Entry 7DD8 (electron microscopy, 7.50 A resolution (low resolution: residue-level contacts below are approximate; hydrogen-bond / salt-bridge calls are withheld)); this record covers chains A and C of the 5 polymer chains in the assembly.

Chain A:
Protein: The heavy chain of 3C1 fab
Source organism: Mus musculus
Notes: antibody fragment or engineered binder
Sequence (222 residues; row label = number of the first residue in the row):
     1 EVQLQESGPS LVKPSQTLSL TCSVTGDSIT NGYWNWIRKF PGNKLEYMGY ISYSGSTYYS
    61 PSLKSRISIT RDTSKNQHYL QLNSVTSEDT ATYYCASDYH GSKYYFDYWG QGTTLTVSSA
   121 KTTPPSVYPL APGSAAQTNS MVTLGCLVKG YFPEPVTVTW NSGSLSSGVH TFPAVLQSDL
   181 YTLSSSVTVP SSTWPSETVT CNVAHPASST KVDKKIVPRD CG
Unresolved in the structure: 1
Disulfides: Cys-22/Cys-95, Cys-146/Cys-201

Chain C:
Protein: Spike glycoprotein
Source organism: Severe acute respiratory syndrome coronavirus 2
UniProtKB: P0DTC2 (SPIKE_SARS2); residue numbers follow UniProt; this construct covers 1-1208
Sequence (1261 residues; each row starts with the number of its first residue):
     1 MFVFLVLLPL VSSQCVNLTT RTQLPPAYTN SFTRGVYYPD KVFRSSVLHS TQDLFLPFFS
    61 NVTWFHAIHV SGTNGTKRFD NPVLPFNDGV YFASTEKSNI IRGWIFGTTL DSKTQSLLIV
   121 NNATNVVIKV CEFQFCNDPF LGVYYHKNNK SWMESEFRVY SSANNCTFEY VSQPFLMDLE
   181 GKQGNFKNLR EFVFKNIDGY FKIYSKHTPI NLVRDLPQGF SALEPLVDLP IGINITRFQT
   241 LLALHRSYLT PGDSSSGWTA GAAAYYVGYL QPRTFLLKYN ENGTITDAVD CALDPLSETK
   301 CTLKSFTVEK GIYQTSNFRV QPTESIVRFP NITNLCPFGE VFNATRFASV YAWNRKRISN
   361 CVADYSVLYN SASFSTFKCY GVSPTKLNDL CFTNVYADSF VIRGDEVRQI APGQTGKIAD
   421 YNYKLPDDFT GCVIAWNSNN LDSKVGGNYN YLYRLFRKSN LKPFERDIST EIYQAGSTPC
   481 NGVEGFNCYF PLQSYGFQPT NGVGYQPYRV VVLSFELLHA PATVCGPKKS TNLVKNKCVN
   541 FNFNGLTGTG VLTESNKKFL PFQQFGRDIA DTTDAVRDPQ TLEILDITPC SFGGVSVITP
   601 GTNTSNQVAV LYQDVNCTEV PVAIHADQLT PTWRVYSTGS NVFQTRAGCL IGAEHVNNSY
   661 ECDIPIGAGI CASYQTQTNS PGSASSVASQ SIIAYTMSLG AENSVAYSNN SIAIPTNFTI
   721 SVTTEILPVS MTKTSVDCTM YICGDSTECS NLLLQYGSFC TQLNRALTGI AVEQDKNTQE
   781 VFAQVKQIYK TPPIKDFGGF NFSQILPDPS KPSKRSFIED LLFNKVTLAD AGFIKQYGDC
   841 LGDIAARDLI CAQKFNGLTV LPPLLTDEMI AQYTSALLAG TITSGWTFGA GAALQIPFAM
   901 QMAYRFNGIG VTQNVLYENQ KLIANQFNSA IGKIQDSLSS TASALGKLQD VVNQNAQALN
   961 TLVKQLSSNF GAISSVLNDI LSRLDPPEAE VQIDRLITGR LQSLQTYVTQ QLIRAAEIRA
  1021 SANLAATKMS ECVLGQSKRV DFCGKGYHLM SFPQSAPHGV VFLHVTYVPA QEKNFTTAPA
  1081 ICHDGKAHFP REGVFVSNGT HWFVTQRNFY EPQIITTDNT FVSGNCDVVI GIVNNTVYDP
  1141 LQPELDSFKE ELDKYFKNHT SPDVDLGDIS GINASVVNIQ KEIDRLNEVA KNLNESLIDL
  1201 QELGKYEQGS GYIPEAPRDG QAYVRKDGEW VLLSTFLENL YFQGDYKDDD DKHHHHHHHH
  1261 H
Unresolved in the structure: 1-13, 70-76, 248-254, 621-640, 677-688, 812, 828-853, 1148-1261
Disulfides: Cys-131/Cys-166, Cys-291/Cys-301, Cys-336/Cys-361, Cys-379/Cys-432, Cys-391/Cys-525, Cys-480/Cys-488, Cys-538/Cys-590, Cys-617/Cys-649, Cys-662/Cys-671, Cys-738/Cys-760, Cys-743/Cys-749, Cys-1032/Cys-1043, Cys-1082/Cys-1126
Construct notes: engineered mutation Gly-682 (Arg in P0DTC2), Ser-683 (Arg in P0DTC2), Ser-685 (Arg in P0DTC2), Pro-986 (Lys in P0DTC2), Pro-987 (Val in P0DTC2); expression tag (1209-1261)
Swiss-Prot annotation at these positions:
  - region: Asn-280 to Cys-301 (Putative superantigen), Arg-403 to Asp-405 (Integrin-binding motif), Asn-448 to Phe-456 (Immunodominant HLA epitope recognized by the CD8+), Pro-681, Ala-684 (Putative superantigen), Ser-816 to Tyr-837 (Fusion peptide 1), Lys-835 to Phe-855 (Fusion peptide 2), Asp-1163 to Glu-1202 (Heptad repeat 2)
  - site: Arg-815, Ser-816 (Cleavage)
  - glycosylation: Asn-17 (N-linked (GlcNAc...) (complex) asparagine), Asn-61 (N-linked (GlcNAc...) (hybrid) asparagine), Asn-74 (N-linked (GlcNAc...) (complex) asparagine), Asn-122 (N-linked (GlcNAc...) (hybrid) asparagine), Asn-149 (N-linked (GlcNAc...) (complex) asparagine), Asn-165 (N-linked (GlcNAc...) (complex) asparagine), Asn-234 (N-linked (GlcNAc...) (high mannose) asparagine), Asn-282 (N-linked (GlcNAc...) (complex) asparagine), Thr-323 (O-linked (GalNAc) threonine), Ser-325 (O-linked (HexNAc...) serine), Asn-331 (N-linked (GlcNAc...) (complex) asparagine), Asn-343 (N-linked (GlcNAc...) (complex) asparagine), Asn-603 (N-linked (GlcNAc...) (hybrid) asparagine), Asn-616 (N-linked (GlcNAc...) (complex) asparagine), Asn-657 (N-linked (GlcNAc...) (complex) asparagine), Thr-676 (O-linked (GlcNAc...) threonine), Thr-678 (O-linked (GlcNAc...) threonine), Asn-709 (N-linked (GlcNAc...) (high mannose) asparagine), Asn-717 (N-linked (GlcNAc...) (hybrid) asparagine), Asn-801 (N-linked (GlcNAc...) (hybrid) asparagine) and 6 more in UniProt
  - natural variant: Leu-5 (L5F: In strain: Iota/B.1.526), Ser-13 (S13I: In strain: Epsilon/B.1.427/B.1.429), Leu-18 (L18F: In strain: Beta/B.1.351, Gamma/P.1 and 1 more), Thr-19 (T19I: In strain: Omicron/BQ.1.1, Omicron/XBB.1.5 and 1 more; T19R: In strain: Delta/B.1.617.2, Omicron/BA.2 and 4 more), Thr-20 (T20N: In strain: Gamma/P.1), Leu-24 to Ala-27 (sequence variant, change not given here; In strain: Omicron/BA.2, Omicron/BA.2.12.1 and 6 more), Pro-26 (P26S: In strain: Gamma/P.1), Gln-52 (Q52H: In strain: Omicron/EG.5.1), Ala-67 (A67V: In strain: Eta/B.1.525, Omicron/BA.1), His-69 to Val-70 (deletion: In strain: Alpha/B.1.1.7, Eta/B.1.525 and 5 more), Gly-75 (G75V: In strain: Lambda/C.37), Thr-76 (T76I: In strain: Lambda/C.37), 82 further natural variant entries in UniProt
  - mutagenesis: His-69 to Val-70 (Increased incorporation of cleaved spike into virions), Asn-121 (N121Q: Partial loss of biliverdin affinity), Arg-190 (R190K: Partial loss of biliverdin affinity), Asn-234 (N234Q: Increased resistance to neutralizing antibodies), Asn-331 (N331Q: Reduced viral infectivity), Asn-343 (N343Q: Reduced viral infectivity), Leu-452 (L452R: Increased resistance to neutralizing antibodies. Decreases HLA binding to NF9 epitope. Increased binding affinity to human ACE2), Tyr-453 (Y453F: Decreased HLA binding to NF9 epitope. Increased binding affinity to human ACE2), Ala-475 (A475V: Increased resistance to neutralizing antibodies), Val-483 (V483A: Increased resistance to neutralizing antibodies), Glu-484 (E484D: Increased replication in human TMEM106B overexpressing cells), Phe-490 (F490L: Increased resistance to neutralizing antibodies and human covalescent sera neutralization), 12 further mutagenesis entries in UniProt

Chain A / chain C interface:
Contacting residue pairs (18; chain A residue first):
  Tyr-33(A) / Gly-502(C)
  Tyr-33(A) / Val-503(C)
  Tyr-33(A) / Gly-504(C)
  Tyr-33(A) / Tyr-505(C)
  Tyr-50(A) / Asp-405(C)
  Tyr-50(A) / Tyr-505(C)
  Ser-52(A) / Tyr-505(C)
  Tyr-53(A) / Thr-500(C)
  Tyr-53(A) / Asn-501(C)
  Tyr-53(A) / Gly-502(C)
  Ser-54(A) / Asn-501(C)
  Ser-54(A) / Tyr-505(C)
  Ser-56(A) / Arg-403(C)
  Ser-56(A) / Asp-405(C)
  Ser-56(A) / Tyr-505(C)
  Tyr-58(A) / Arg-408(C)
  Tyr-58(A) / Gln-409(C)
  Tyr-99(A) / Val-503(C)
Also at the interface, not in a pair above, chain A (10 interface residues in all): Thr-57, Pro-61
Also at the interface, not in a pair above, chain C (11 interface residues in all): Gln-414

Overview:
The interface between chain A and chain C involves 10 residues on one side and 11 on the other. Curated
annotation (UniProt) lists 24 mutagenesis sites on chain C.
Here chain A is the heavy chain of 3C1 fab (Mus musculus) and chain C is Spike glycoprotein (Severe acute
respiratory syndrome coronavirus 2). Entry 7DD8 (S-3C1-F1 structure, one RBD is up and two RBDs are down, the
up RBD binds with ...) was determined by electron microscopy together with 7DCC, 7DCX and 7DD2 from the same
study.
